8TYY - chains A and B; structure by X-ray diffraction, 1.68 A resolution.

# Chain A
Molecule: Ubl(BilA)
Organism: Ensifer aridi
Chain sequence (98 residues; row label = number of the first residue in the row):
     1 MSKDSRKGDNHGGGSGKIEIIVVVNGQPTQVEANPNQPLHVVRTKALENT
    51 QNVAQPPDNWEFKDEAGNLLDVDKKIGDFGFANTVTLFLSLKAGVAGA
Disordered / not traced: 1-15, 98
Ion coordination: Zn2+: Gly97 (shared with His94(B), His96(B), Asp106(B) of chain B)
From the paper describing this entry:
  - post-translational modification sites: Gly97

# Chain B
Molecule: DUB(BilC) E33A Mutant
Organism: Ensifer aridi
Notes: engineered mutation(s): E33A
Chain sequence (162 residues; each row starts with the number of its first residue):
     1 MTPLEDVRTVALPRDCVSTVQAHLRSVGQQGHAGMALWVGVQQDQHFVIA
    51 ETVIPAQRHIRTSDGVCVMVPAEELHRLNVWLYKRGLTLLAQIHSHPGRA
   101 YHSTTDDAYAVATTIGCLSLVVPNFAREPFDLARVAAYRLDARANWNEVP
   151 SAALTRMITITS
Ion coordination: Zn2+: His94, His96, Asp106 (shared with Gly97(A) of chain A)
From the paper describing this entry:
  - mutagenesis - D106A: abolished catalytic activity on UblBilA-GFP
  - catalytic residues: Asp106

# Interface between chain A and chain B
Residue-residue contacts (65; chain A residue first):
  Val23(A) with Asn79(B), hydrogen bond (backbone-side chain); Tyr83(B)
  Val24(A) with Asn79(B)
  Asn25(A) with Asn79(B), hydrogen bond (backbone-side chain); Leu82(B); Thr113(B), hydrogen bond
  Gly26(A) with Asn79(B), hydrogen bond (backbone-side chain); Leu82(B); Tyr83(B)
  Gln27(A) with Leu87(B), hydrogen bond (side chain-backbone); Thr88(B), hydrogen bond
  Pro28(A) with Tyr83(B), hydrophobic
  Thr50(A) with Thr114(B)
  Gln51(A) with Pro3(B); Glu5(B); Thr113(B); Thr114(B); Ile115(B), hydrogen bond (backbone-backbone)
  Asn52(A) with Thr113(B), hydrogen bond; Thr114(B), hydrogen bond
  Val53(A) with Thr113(B), hydrogen bond (backbone-backbone); Ile115(B), hydrophobic; Leu140(B), hydrophobic; Asp141(B); Ala144(B)
  Ala54(A) with Ala108(B); Thr113(B), hydrogen bond (backbone-backbone); Leu140(B), hydrophobic
  Gln55(A) with Ala108(B); Tyr109(B), hydrogen bond (side chain-backbone); Ala110(B), hydrogen bond (side chain-backbone)
  Trp60(A) with Thr113(B)
  Lys63(A) with His76(B)
  Phe88(A) with His76(B); Asn79(B); Val80(B), hydrophobic; Tyr83(B), hydrophobic
  Leu89(A) with Asn79(B), hydrogen bond (backbone-side chain)
  Ser90(A) with His76(B); Asn79(B), hydrogen bond
  Leu91(A) with Ala72(B); Leu75(B); Ala110(B); Val111(B), hydrophobic; Thr113(B)
  Lys92(A) with Ala72(B)
  Ala93(A) with Leu75(B)
  Gly94(A) with Met69(B); Val70(B), hydrogen bond (backbone-backbone); Leu75(B); Tyr109(B); Val111(B)
  Val95(A) with Val68(B); Thr105(B); Tyr109(B), hydrogen bond (backbone-backbone)
  Ala96(A) with Met35(B), hydrophobic; Cys67(B); Val68(B), hydrogen bond (backbone-backbone); His94(B); Asp106(B)
  Gly97(A) with Val66(B); His94(B); His96(B), hydrogen bond (backbone-side chain); Ser103(B), hydrogen bond (backbone-side chain); Asp106(B), hydrogen bond (backbone-side chain)
Also at the interface, not in a pair above, chain A (27 interface residues in all): Ile21, Glu61, Asp64
Also at the interface, not in a pair above, chain B (37 interface residues in all): Glu73, Leu89, Asp107, Ala112, Trp146

# Overview
27 residues of chain A and 37 residues of chain B are in contact, with 21 hydrogen bonds. Polar contacts
include Val23(A)-Asn79(B), Asn25(A)-Asn79(B) and Asn25(A)-Thr113(B). Gly97(A), His94(B), His96(B) and
Asp106(B) coordinate Zn2+. The paper reports the catalytic residue Asp106(B); D106A of chain B abolishes
catalytic activity on UblBilA-GFP.
Chain A is Ubl(BilA) and chain B is DUB(BilC) E33A Mutant, both from Ensifer aridi; the structure, Structure
of a bacterial Ubl-deubiquitinase complex (form 2), was determined by X-ray diffraction, deposited together
with 8TYX, 8TYZ and 8TZ0.
